PDB entry 8BRD | electron microscopy, 2.48 A resolution | chains A and B of the 7 polymer chains in the assembly

# Chain A (and B)
Name: Chemotaxis protein PomA
Source organism: Vibrio alginolyticus
Notes: chain B of this document is another copy of the same molecule, construct and numbering; everything in this record applies to it too
Reference sequence: O06873 (POMA_VIBAL); residue numbers follow UniProt; this construct covers 3-252
Amino-acid sequence (250 residues; row label = number of the first residue in the row):
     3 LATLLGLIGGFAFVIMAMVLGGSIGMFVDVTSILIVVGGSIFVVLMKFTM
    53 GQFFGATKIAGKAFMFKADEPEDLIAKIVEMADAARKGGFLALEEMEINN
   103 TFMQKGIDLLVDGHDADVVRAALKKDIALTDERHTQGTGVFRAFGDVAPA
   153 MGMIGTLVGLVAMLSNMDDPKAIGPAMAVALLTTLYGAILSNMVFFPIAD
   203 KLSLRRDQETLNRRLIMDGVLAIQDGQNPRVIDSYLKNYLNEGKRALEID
From the paper describing this entry:
  - Na+ coordination: P151
  - conformationally variable residues (side-chain flip): T158, T186 (from molecular simulation)
  - conformationally variable residues (side-chain flip): M155
  - contacts within the chain: D85-R232 (salt bridge)

# Chain A / chain B interface
Pairs across the interface (47; chain A residue first):
  I37(A) with L22(B), hydrophobic
  F44(A) with M195(B), hydrophobic
  V45(A) with N194(B)
  M48(A) with M195(B); P199(B), hydrophobic; K203(B)
  K49(A) with D202(B), salt bridge; K246(B), hydrogen bond (backbone-side chain)
  F50(A) with K246(B)
  G53(A) with E250(B)
  Q54(A) with K246(B); L249(B); E250(B)
  G57(A) with L249(B)
  A58(A) with L249(B)
  K60(A) with E250(B); D252(B), salt bridge
  K64(A) with D252(B), salt bridge
  L131(A) with N243(B); A248(B), hydrophobic
  E134(A) with G245(B)
  R135(A) with A248(B); L249(B); I251(B), hydrogen bond (side chain-backbone); D252(B), salt bridge
  Q138(A) with G245(B); K246(B); L249(B)
  G139(A) with L249(B)
  V142(A) with L249(B), hydrophobic
  A152(A) with N194(B)
  M153(A) with M195(B), hydrophobic
  I156(A) with A190(B), hydrophobic; I191(B), hydrophobic; M195(B), hydrophobic
  L159(A) with L183(B), hydrophobic; T186(B); L187(B), hydrophobic
  V160(A) with G23(B); F29(B), hydrophobic; L187(B), hydrophobic
  V163(A) with F29(B), hydrophobic; L183(B)
  A164(A) with G23(B)
  L166(A) with M179(B), hydrophobic; L183(B), hydrophobic
  S167(A) with M28(B)
Other interface residues (no listed pair), chain A (29 interface residues in all): T33, L162
Other interface residues (no listed pair), chain B (27 interface residues in all): M20, F66, L206, E244

# Overview
The interface between chain A and chain B involves 29 residues on one side and 27 on the other, with 2
hydrogen bonds and 4 salt bridges. Polar pairs include K49(A)-D202(B), K60(A)-D252(B) and K64(A)-D252(B). From
the paper: Na+ coordination by P151(A); conformational variability at T158(A), T186(A) and M155(A).
Chain A and chain B are both Chemotaxis protein PomA (Vibrio alginolyticus); the structure, Mechanisms of ion
selectivity and rotor coupling in the bacterial flagellar sodium-driven stator unit, was determined by
electron microscopy together with 8BRI from the same study.
